Entry 7GPB (X-ray diffraction, 2.90 A resolution); this record covers chains A and C of the 4 polymer chains in the assembly.

== Chain A (and C) ==
Name: Glycogen phosphorylase B
Source organism: Oryctolagus cuniculus
Notes: EC 2.4.1.1; chain C of this document is another copy of the same molecule, construct and numbering; everything in this record applies to it too
Reference sequence: P00489 (PHS2_RABIT); residue numbers follow UniProt; this construct covers 1-842
Chain sequence (842 residues; row label = number of the first residue in the row):
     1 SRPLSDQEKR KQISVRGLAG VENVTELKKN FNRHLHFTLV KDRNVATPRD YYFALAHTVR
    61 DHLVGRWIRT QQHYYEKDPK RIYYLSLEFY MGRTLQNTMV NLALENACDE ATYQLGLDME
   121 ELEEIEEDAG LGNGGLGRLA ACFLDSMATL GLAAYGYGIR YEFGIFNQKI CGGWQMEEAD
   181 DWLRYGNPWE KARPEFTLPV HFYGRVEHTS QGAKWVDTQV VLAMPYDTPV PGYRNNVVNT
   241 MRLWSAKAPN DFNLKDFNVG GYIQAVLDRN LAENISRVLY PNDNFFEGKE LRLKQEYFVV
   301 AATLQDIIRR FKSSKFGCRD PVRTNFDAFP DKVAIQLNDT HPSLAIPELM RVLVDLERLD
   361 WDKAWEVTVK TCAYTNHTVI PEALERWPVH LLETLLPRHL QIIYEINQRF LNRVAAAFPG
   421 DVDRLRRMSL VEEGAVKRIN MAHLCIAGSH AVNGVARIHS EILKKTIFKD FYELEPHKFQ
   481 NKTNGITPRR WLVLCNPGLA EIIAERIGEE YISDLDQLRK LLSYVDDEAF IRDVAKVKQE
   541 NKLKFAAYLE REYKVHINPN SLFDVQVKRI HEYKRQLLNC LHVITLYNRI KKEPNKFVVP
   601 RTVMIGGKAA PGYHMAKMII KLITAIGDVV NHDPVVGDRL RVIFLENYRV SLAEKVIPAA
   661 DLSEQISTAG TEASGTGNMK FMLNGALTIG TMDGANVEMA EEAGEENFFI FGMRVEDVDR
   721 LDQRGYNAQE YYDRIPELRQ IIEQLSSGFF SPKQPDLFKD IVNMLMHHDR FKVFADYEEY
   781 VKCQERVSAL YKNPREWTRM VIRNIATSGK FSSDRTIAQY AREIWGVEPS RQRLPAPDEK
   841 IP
Disordered / not traced: 1-9, 283-286, 838-842
Sequence notes: conflict I380 (Leu in P00489)
UniProt features mapped onto this chain:
  - modified residue: S747 (Phosphoserine)
Glycans and other covalent adducts: pyridoxal phosphate (PLP) linked to K680
Small-molecule neighbours:
  - adenosine monophosphate (AMP), molecule 1: D42, N44, V45
  - adenosine monophosphate (AMP), molecule 2: W67, I68, Q71, Q72, Y75, E76, F196, R242, R309, R310, K315
  - pyridoxal phosphate (PLP): Y90, G134, G135, R138, W491, V567, K568, Y648, R649, V650, A653, G675, T676, G677, N678
Reported in the primary citation:
  - binding site for adenosine monophosphate: D42, N44, V45, Q71, Q72, Y75, R242, R309, R310
  - conformationally variable residues (loop rearrangement, order/disorder transition, side-chain flip): V40 to V45, Y75, N282 to F286
  - specificity-determining residues: N44

== Chain A / chain C interface ==
Residue-residue contacts - 9 pairs, chain A then chain C:
  R205(A) - R205(C)
  F257(A) - H390(C)
  Y262(A) - L267(C)
  Q264(A) - L267(C)
  Q264(A) - L271(C)
  L267(A) - Y262(C)  hydrophobic
  L267(A) - Q264(C)
  L271(A) - Q264(C)
  H390(A) - F257(C)
Other interface residues (no listed pair), chain A (8 interface residues in all): D217
Other interface residues (no listed pair), chain C (8 interface residues in all): D217

== Summary ==
The chain A/chain C interface involves 8 residues from each chain. Ligands of chain A: adenosine
monophosphate. Covalently linked pyridoxal phosphate: at K680(A). From the paper: a binding site for adenosine
monophosphate at D42(A), N44(A) and V45(A) among others; the specificity determinant N44(A).
Chain A and chain C are both Glycogen phosphorylase B (Oryctolagus cuniculus); the structure, Structural
mechanism for glycogen phosphorylase control by phosphorylation and amp, was determined by X-ray diffraction
(same publication as 1GPA and 8GPB).
